PDB entry 3SZH | X-ray diffraction, 1.07 A resolution | chains A and B

[Chain A (and B)]
Molecule: Avidin/streptavidin
Source organism: Shewanella denitrificans
Notes: chain B of this document is another copy of the same molecule, construct and numbering; everything in this record applies to it too
UniProt: Q12QS6 (Q12QS6_SHEDO); residues 3-122 here correspond to UniProt positions 43-162 (UniProt number = residue number + 40)
Sequence (122 residues; each row starts with the number of its first residue):
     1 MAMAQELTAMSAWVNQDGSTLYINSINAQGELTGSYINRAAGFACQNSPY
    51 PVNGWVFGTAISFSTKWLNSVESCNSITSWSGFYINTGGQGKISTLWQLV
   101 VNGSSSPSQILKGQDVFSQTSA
Not modelled in the structure: 1-4, 87-88, 122 (chain B: 1-2, 87-88, 121-122)
Differences from the reference sequence: expression tag (1-2)
Disulfide bonds: Cys45-Cys74
Reported in the primary citation:
  - conformationally variable residues (loop rearrangement): Ala40 to Ala44
  - mutagenesis - F43A, C45A/C74A: abolished binding to 2-iminobiotin
  - mutagenesis - F43A (Tm 67.9 degC), C45A/C74A (51.1 and 61.3 degC): decreased stability

[Interface between chain A and chain B]
Pairs across the interface (89):
  Gln29(A) - Lys66(B)  hydrogen bond (backbone-side chain)
  Gly30(A) - Lys66(B)
  Glu31(A) - Asn53(B)  hydrogen bond
  Pro51(A) - Trp55(B)
  Asn53(A) - Glu31(B)  hydrogen bond
  Asn53(A) - Gly54(B)  hydrogen bond (side chain-backbone)
  Asn53(A) - Trp55(B)  hydrogen bond
  Gly54(A) - Asn53(B)  hydrogen bond (backbone-side chain)
  Trp55(A) - Pro51(B)
  Trp55(A) - Asn53(B)  hydrogen bond
  Trp55(A) - Ser64(B)  hydrogen bond (side chain-backbone)
  Trp55(A) - Thr65(B)
  Trp55(A) - Lys66(B)
  Trp55(A) - Ile77(B)
  Val56(A) - Lys66(B)  hydrogen bond (backbone-side chain)
  Phe57(A) - Lys66(B)
  Phe57(A) - Trp67(B)
  Phe57(A) - Leu68(B)  hydrophobic
  Phe57(A) - Ser73(B)
  Phe57(A) - Asn75(B)
  Phe57(A) - Ser76(B)
  Phe57(A) - Ile77(B)
  Phe57(A) - Asn102(B)
  Gly58(A) - Asn102(B)
  Thr59(A) - Asn102(B)  hydrogen bond (backbone-side chain)
  Thr59(A) - Gly103(B)  hydrogen bond (side chain-backbone)
  Ala60(A) - Ile77(B)
  Ala60(A) - Val101(B)
  Ala60(A) - Asn102(B)
  Ile61(A) - Ile77(B)
  Ile61(A) - Val100(B)
  Ser62(A) - Ser64(B)  hydrogen bond
  Ser62(A) - Ile77(B)
  Ser62(A) - Ser79(B)  hydrogen bond
  Ser64(A) - Trp55(B)  hydrogen bond (backbone-side chain)
  Ser64(A) - Ser62(B)  hydrogen bond
  Thr65(A) - Trp55(B)
  Lys66(A) - Gln29(B)  hydrogen bond (side chain-backbone)
  Lys66(A) - Gly30(B)
  Lys66(A) - Trp55(B)
  Lys66(A) - Val56(B)  hydrogen bond (side chain-backbone)
  Lys66(A) - Phe57(B)
  Trp67(A) - Phe57(B)
  Leu68(A) - Phe57(B)  hydrophobic
  Ser73(A) - Phe57(B)
  Asn75(A) - Phe57(B)
  Ser76(A) - Phe57(B)
  Ile77(A) - Trp55(B)
  Ile77(A) - Phe57(B)
  Ile77(A) - Ala60(B)
  Ile77(A) - Ile61(B)
  Ile77(A) - Ser62(B)
  Ser79(A) - Ser62(B)  hydrogen bond
  Ser79(A) - Ser81(B)
  Ser81(A) - Ser79(B)
  Ser81(A) - Gln98(B)  hydrogen bond
  Ser81(A) - Ile110(B)
  Gly82(A) - Val100(B)
  Phe83(A) - Ser104(B)
  Phe83(A) - Ser105(B)
  Phe83(A) - Ser106(B)
  Phe83(A) - Pro107(B)
  Ser94(A) - Pro107(B)
  Leu96(A) - Gln98(B)
  Leu96(A) - Pro107(B)
  Leu96(A) - Ile110(B)  hydrophobic
  Leu96(A) - Lys112(B)
  Gln98(A) - Ser81(B)  hydrogen bond
  Gln98(A) - Leu96(B)
  Gln98(A) - Gln98(B)
  Val100(A) - Ile61(B)
  Val100(A) - Gly82(B)
  Val101(A) - Ala60(B)
  Asn102(A) - Phe57(B)
  Asn102(A) - Gly58(B)
  Asn102(A) - Thr59(B)  hydrogen bond (side chain-backbone)
  Asn102(A) - Ala60(B)
  Gly103(A) - Thr59(B)  hydrogen bond (backbone-side chain)
  Ser104(A) - Phe83(B)
  Ser105(A) - Phe83(B)
  Ser106(A) - Phe83(B)
  Pro107(A) - Phe83(B)
  Pro107(A) - Ser94(B)
  Pro107(A) - Leu96(B)
  Pro107(A) - Gln114(B)
  Ile110(A) - Ser81(B)
  Ile110(A) - Leu96(B)  hydrophobic
  Lys112(A) - Leu96(B)
  Gln114(A) - Pro107(B)
Other interface residues (no listed pair), chain A (44 interface residues in all): Val52, Ile85, Trp97
Other interface residues (no listed pair), chain B (44 interface residues in all): Val52, Ile85, Trp97

[Summary]
Chain A and chain B each contribute 44 residues to their interface, with 22 hydrogen bonds. Polar contacts
include Gln29(A)-Lys66(B), Glu31(A)-Asn53(B) and Asn53(A)-Gly54(B). The paper reports that F43A and C45A/C74A
of chain A abolish binding to 2-iminobiotin; conformational variability at Ala40(A).
Chain A and chain B are both Avidin/streptavidin (Shewanella denitrificans); the structure, Crystal structure
of apo shwanavidin (P1 form), was determined by X-ray diffraction, deposited together with 3SZI, 3SZJ, 3T2W
and 3T2X.
